6Q8X - chains 4 and 6 of the 16 polymer chains in the assembly; structure by X-ray diffraction, 3.51 A resolution.

# Chain 4
Molecule: NADH-quinone oxidoreductase subunit 4
Organism: Thermus thermophilus (strain HB8 / ATCC 27634 / DSM 579)
Notes: EC 1.6.5.11
Reference sequence: Q56220 (NQO4_THET8); numbering as in UniProt (aligned over 1-409)
Amino-acid sequence (409 residues; row label = number of the first residue in the row):
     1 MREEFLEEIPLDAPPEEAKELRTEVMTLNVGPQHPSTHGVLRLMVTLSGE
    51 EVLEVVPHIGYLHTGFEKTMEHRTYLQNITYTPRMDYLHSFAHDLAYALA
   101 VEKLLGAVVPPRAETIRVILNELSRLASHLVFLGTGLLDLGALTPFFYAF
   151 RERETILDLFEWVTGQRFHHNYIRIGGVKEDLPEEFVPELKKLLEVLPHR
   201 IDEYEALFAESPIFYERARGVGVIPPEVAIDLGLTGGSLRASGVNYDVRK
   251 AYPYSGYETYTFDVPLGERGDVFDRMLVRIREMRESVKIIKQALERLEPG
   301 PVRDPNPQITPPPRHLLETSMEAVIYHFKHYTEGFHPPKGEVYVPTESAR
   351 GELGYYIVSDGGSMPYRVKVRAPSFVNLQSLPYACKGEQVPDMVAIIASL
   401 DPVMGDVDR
Not modelled in the structure: 1-25
Small-molecule neighbours: Pyridaben (HQK): Gln33, Ser36, His38, Gly39, Val40, Tyr87, Leu88, Thr135, Leu138, Pro402, Val403
From the paper describing this entry:
  - binding site for Pyridaben: Gln33, Tyr87
  - catalytic residues: His38, Tyr87 (proposed by the authors, not directly observed)

# Chain 6
Molecule: NADH-quinone oxidoreductase subunit 6
Organism: Thermus thermophilus (strain HB8 / ATCC 27634 / DSM 579)
Notes: EC 1.6.5.11
Reference sequence: Q56218 (NQO6_THET8); residue numbers follow UniProt; this construct covers 1-181
Amino-acid sequence (181 residues; each row starts with the number of its first residue):
     1 MALKDLFERDVQELEREGILFTTLEKLVAWGRSNSLWPATFGLACCAIEM
    51 MASTDARNDLARFGSEVFRASPRQADVMIVAGRLSKKMAPVMRRVWEQMP
   101 DPKWVISMGACASSGGMFNNYAIVQNVDSVVPVDVYVPGCPPRPEALIYA
   151 VMQLQKKVRGQAYNERGERLPPVAAWKRTRG
Not modelled in the structure: 1-15
Bound ions: 4Fe-4S cluster Fe: Cys45, Cys46, Cys111, Cys140
Small-molecule neighbours:
  - Pyridaben (HQK): Thr40, Gly42, Leu43, Ile48, Met51, Phe68
  - 4Fe-4S cluster (SF4): Ala44, Cys45, Cys46, Gly82, Arg83, Gly109, Ala110, Cys111, Phe118, Gly139, Cys140, Pro141
UniProt features mapped onto this chain:
  - binding site ([4Fe-4S] cluster): Cys45, Cys46, Cys111, Cys140

# Chain 4 / chain 6 interface
Pairs across the interface (60; chain 4 residue first):
  Pro32(4) with Met88(6), hydrophobic; Val91(6), hydrophobic
  Gln33(4) with Gly42(6); Met88(6)
  His34(4) with Ala70(6)
  Ser36(4) with Ala70(6)
  Val40(4) with Met88(6), hydrophobic
  Ile59(4) with Lys87(6)
  Gly60(4) with Lys87(6)
  Tyr61(4) with Ser85(6), hydrogen bond (backbone-side chain); Lys87(6); Met88(6)
  Leu62(4) with Leu43(6); Arg83(6); Ser85(6)
  His63(4) with Ser85(6); Tyr121(6), hydrogen bond; Ala122(6)
  Thr64(4) with Arg83(6), hydrogen bond; Phe118(6); Asn120(6), hydrogen bond (backbone-side chain); Ala122(6); Ile123(6)
  Gly65(4) with Tyr121(6)
  Phe66(4) with Arg83(6); Phe118(6), hydrophobic
  Thr69(4) with Asn120(6)
  Arg73(4) with Met117(6), hydrogen bond (side chain-backbone)
  Thr80(4) with Met117(6)
  Tyr81(4) with Met117(6), hydrogen bond (side chain-backbone); Phe118(6), hydrophobic
  Arg84(4) with Cys45(6); Arg83(6), hydrogen bond (backbone-side chain); Met117(6)
  Tyr87(4) with Cys45(6), hydrophobic; Ile48(6), hydrophobic
  Leu88(4) with Ile48(6), hydrophobic
  Phe146(4) with Met51(6), hydrophobic
  Phe147(4) with Thr54(6); Ala56(6), hydrophobic
  Phe150(4) with Ile48(6), hydrophobic; Ala52(6), hydrophobic; Asp55(6)
  Arg153(4) with Ile48(6)
  Glu154(4) with Ala52(6); Asp55(6); Arg57(6), salt bridge
  Asp158(4) with Arg57(6), salt bridge
  Glu161(4) with Arg143(6), salt bridge
  Arg167(4) with Glu49(6), salt bridge; Ala52(6); Arg57(6); Arg143(6); Pro144(6)
  Phe168(4) with Cys45(6); Glu49(6); Pro141(6), hydrophobic
  His169(4) with Cys45(6), hydrogen bond; Cys140(6); Pro141(6)
Other interface residues (no listed pair), chain 4 (38 interface residues in all): Lys68, Met85, Val131, Thr135, Arg151, Leu157, Gln166, Gly405
Other interface residues (no listed pair), chain 6 (31 interface residues in all): Thr40, Phe41, Ala44, Val95

# In short
38 residues of chain 4 and 31 residues of chain 6 are in contact, with 8 hydrogen bonds and 4 salt bridges.
Polar pairs include Glu154(4)-Arg57(6), Asp158(4)-Arg57(6) and Glu161(4)-Arg143(6). Pyridaben is bound between
chain 4 and chain 6. The paper reports catalytic residues His38(4) and Tyr87(4); a binding site for Pyridaben
at Gln33(4) and Tyr87(4).
Here chain 4 is NADH-quinone oxidoreductase subunit 4 and chain 6 is NADH-quinone oxidoreductase subunit 6,
both from Thermus thermophilus (strain HB8 / ATCC 27634 / DSM 579). Entry 6Q8X (Respiratory complex I from
Thermus thermophilus with bound Pyridaben) was determined by X-ray diffraction (same publication as 6I0D,
6I1P, 6Q8O, 6Q8W, 6Y11, 6ZIY and 3 further entries).
